7EEQ - chains 1 and K of the 24 polymer chains in the assembly; structure by electron microscopy, 3.96 A resolution.

[Chain 1]
Name: Needle head proteins
Sequence (442 residues; row label = number of the first residue in the row):
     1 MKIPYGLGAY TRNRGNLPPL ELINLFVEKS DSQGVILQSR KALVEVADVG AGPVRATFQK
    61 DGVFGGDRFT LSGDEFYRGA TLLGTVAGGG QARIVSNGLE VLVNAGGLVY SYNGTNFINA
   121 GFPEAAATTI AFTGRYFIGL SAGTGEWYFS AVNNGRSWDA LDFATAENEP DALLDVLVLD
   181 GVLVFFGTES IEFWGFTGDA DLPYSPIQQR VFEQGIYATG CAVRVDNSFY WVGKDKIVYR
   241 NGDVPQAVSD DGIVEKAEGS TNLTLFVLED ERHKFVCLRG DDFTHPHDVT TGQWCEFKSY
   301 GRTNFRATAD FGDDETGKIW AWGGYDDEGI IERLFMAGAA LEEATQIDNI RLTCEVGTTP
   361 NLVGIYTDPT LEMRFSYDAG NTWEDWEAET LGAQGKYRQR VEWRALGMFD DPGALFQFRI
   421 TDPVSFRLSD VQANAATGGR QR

[Chain K]
Name: Tailspike head-binding domain
Sequence (102 residues; each row starts with the number of its first residue):
     1 MAAELHITPS RATSSNGLNL DGAKWFFYQT GTTTPQSVYT TAALSVAHSN PVVADAAGKF
    61 PAIYFDTTLE YRGVLKTADE ATTIYDIDPI NSGILSVLGT SS

[Interface between chain 1 and chain K]
Contacting residue pairs (12):
  Tyr300(1) with Gln29(K); Thr30(K); Thr32(K)
  Ile330(1) with Thr32(K); Thr34(K)
  Ile365(1) with Pro35(K)
  Tyr366(1) with Thr34(K)
  Glu372(1) with Thr33(K), hydrogen bond
  Trp386(1) with Arg72(K); Asp86(K)
  Arg419(1) with Gly31(K), hydrogen bond (side chain-backbone)
  Thr421(1) with Thr32(K), hydrogen bond (side chain-backbone)
Other interface residues (no listed pair), chain 1 (9 interface residues in all): Asp385

[Overview]
The chain 1/chain K interface involves 9 residues from each chain, with 3 hydrogen bonds. Polar contacts
include Glu372(1)-Thr33(K), Arg419(1)-Gly31(K) and Thr421(1)-Thr32(K).
Here chain 1 is Needle head proteins and chain K is Tailspike head-binding domain. Entry 7EEQ (Cyanophage Pam1
tail machine) was determined by electron microscopy (same publication as 7EEA, 7EEL and 7EEP).
